Entry 3MJ8 (X-ray diffraction, 2.94 A resolution); this record covers chains L and H.

Chain L:
Name: Stimulatory hamster antibody HL4E10 fab light chain
Source organism: Cricetulus migratorius
Notes: antibody fragment or engineered binder
Chain sequence (213 residues; each row starts with the number of its first residue; note: 5 numbers in that range are skipped by the numbering (no residue carries them; nothing is unmodelled there); a row labelled like 95A-95B holds insertion residues (95A, then the next letters in order)):
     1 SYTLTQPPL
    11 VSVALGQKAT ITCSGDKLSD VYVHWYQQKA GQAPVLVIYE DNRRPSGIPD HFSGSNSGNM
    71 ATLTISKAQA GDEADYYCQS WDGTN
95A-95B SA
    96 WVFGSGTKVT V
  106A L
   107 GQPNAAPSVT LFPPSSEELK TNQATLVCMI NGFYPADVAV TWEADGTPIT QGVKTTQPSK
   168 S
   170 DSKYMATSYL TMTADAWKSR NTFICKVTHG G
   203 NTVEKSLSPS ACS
Disordered / not traced: 212-215
Disulfide bonds: Cys23-Cys88, Cys134-Cys194

Chain H:
Name: Stimulatory hamster antibody HL4E10 fab heavy chain
Source organism: Cricetulus migratorius
Notes: antibody fragment or engineered binder
Chain sequence (223 residues; each row starts with the number of its first residue; note: 13 numbers in that range are skipped by the numbering (no residue carries them; nothing is unmodelled there); a row labelled like 82A-82C holds insertion residues (82A, then the next letters in order)):
     1 QVQLKESGPG LLQPSQTLSL TCTVSGISLS DYGVHWVRQA PGKGLEWMGI IGHAGGTDYN
    61 SNLKSRVSIS RDTSKSQVFL KL
82A-82C NSL
    83 QQEDTAMYFC ARHFYTYFDV WGQGIQVTVS SATTTAPSVY PLAPACDSTT STTNTVTLGC
   143 LVKGYFPEPV TV
   156 SW
   162 NSGALTSG
   171 VHTFPSVLHS
   183 GLYSLSSSVT VPSSTW
   200 P
   202 SQ
   205 TVTCNVAHPA SSTKVDKKI
   226 VPGDGSGC
Disordered / not traced: 129-135, 229-233
Disulfide bonds: Cys22-Cys92, Cys142-Cys208

How chain L and chain H interact:
Pairs across the interface - 70 pairs, chain L then chain H:
  His34(L) - Thr98(H)
  His34(L) - Tyr99(H)
  Tyr36(L) - Tyr99(H)
  Tyr36(L) - Phe100(H)  hydrogen bond (side chain-backbone)
  Tyr36(L) - Trp103(H)
  Gln38(L) - Gln39(H)  hydrogen bond
  Gln38(L) - Phe91(H)
  Ala43(L) - Phe91(H)  hydrophobic
  Ala43(L) - Gly104(H)
  Ala43(L) - Gln105(H)
  Pro44(L) - Trp103(H)
  Leu46(L) - Tyr99(H)  hydrophobic
  Leu46(L) - Asp101(H)
  Tyr49(L) - Tyr99(H)  hydrophobic
  Glu50(L) - Tyr99(H)
  Tyr87(L) - Gln39(H)  hydrogen bond
  Tyr87(L) - Lys43(H)
  Tyr87(L) - Gly44(H)
  Tyr87(L) - Leu45(H)  hydrophobic
  Gln89(L) - Thr98(H)  hydrogen bond (side chain-backbone)
  Gln89(L) - Phe100(H)
  Trp91(L) - Thr98(H)
  Ser95A(L) - Asp58(H)  hydrogen bond
  Ala95B(L) - Trp47(H)  hydrophobic
  Trp96(L) - His35(H)
  Trp96(L) - Trp47(H)  hydrophobic
  Trp96(L) - Ile50(H)  hydrophobic
  Trp96(L) - His95(H)
  Trp96(L) - Thr98(H)  hydrogen bond (side chain-backbone)
  Trp96(L) - Phe100(H)
  Phe98(L) - Leu45(H)
  Phe98(L) - Trp103(H)  hydrophobic
  Phe118(L) - Leu124(H)
  Phe118(L) - Ala125(H)
  Phe118(L) - Thr139(H)
  Pro119(L) - Ala125(H)
  Pro119(L) - Ala127(H)  hydrophobic
  Ser121(L) - Tyr122(H)
  Ser121(L) - Pro123(H)
  Glu123(L) - Tyr122(H)
  Glu123(L) - Pro123(H)
  Glu123(L) - Lys221(H)  salt bridge
  Glu124(L) - Tyr122(H)
  Glu124(L) - Lys145(H)  salt bridge
  Thr127(L) - Tyr122(H)  hydrogen bond
  Gln129(L) - Lys145(H)
  Thr131(L) - Leu143(H)
  Met135(L) - Phe174(H)  hydrophobic
  Met135(L) - Ser188(H)
  Met135(L) - Ser189(H)
  Met135(L) - Ser190(H)
  Ile136(L) - Phe174(H)
  Asn137(L) - His172(H)
  Asn137(L) - Phe174(H)
  Lys160(L) - Val177(H)
  Lys160(L) - Ser186(H)
  Thr161(L) - Val177(H)
  Thr162(L) - Pro175(H)
  Thr162(L) - Val177(H)
  Gln163(L) - Pro175(H)
  Ser165(L) - Pro175(H)
  Met174(L) - His172(H)
  Met174(L) - Thr173(H)
  Met174(L) - Phe174(H)  hydrophobic
  Ala175(L) - Phe174(H)
  Thr176(L) - Phe174(H)
  Thr176(L) - Ser188(H)
  Tyr178(L) - Val177(H)  hydrophobic
  Tyr178(L) - Leu187(H)
  Tyr178(L) - Ser188(H)  hydrogen bond
Other interface residues (no listed pair), chain L (39 interface residues in all): Gln42, Val133, Ser168, Leu209
Other interface residues (no listed pair), chain H (44 interface residues in all): Val37, Gly42, Tyr97, Pro126, Leu140, Gly141, Ser176, His179

In short:
39 residues of chain L face 44 of chain H across their interface; the contacts include 8 hydrogen bonds and 2
salt bridges. Polar pairs include Glu123(L)-Lys221(H), Glu124(L)-Lys145(H) and Tyr36(L)-Phe100(H).
Chain L is Stimulatory hamster antibody HL4E10 fab light chain and chain H is Stimulatory hamster antibody
HL4E10 fab heavy chain, both from Cricetulus migratorius; the structure, Crystal structure of HL4E10 Fab, a
hamster Ab stimulatory for gammadelta T cells, was determined by X-ray diffraction.
